Entry 5K07 (X-ray diffraction, 2.00 A resolution); this record covers chains A and C of the 3 polymer chains in the assembly.

# Chain A
Molecule: Chromatin protein Cren7
Organism: Sulfolobus solfataricus P2
UniProt: Q97ZE3 (CREN7_SULSO); residues 1-60 here = UniProt positions 1-60
Amino-acid sequence (60 residues; row label = number of the first residue in the row):
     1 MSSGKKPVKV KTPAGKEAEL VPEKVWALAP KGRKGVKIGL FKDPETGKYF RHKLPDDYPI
Not modelled in the structure: 1-3
Curated features (UniProtKB/Swiss-Prot):
  - modified residue: Lys-16 (N6-methyllysine)
From the paper describing this entry:
  - binding site for the 8-nt DNA strand: Leu-28, Ala-29, Pro-30, Lys-31

# Chain C
Molecule: 8-nt DNA strand
Sequence (8 nucleotides; numbered 109 to 116; the number before each row is that of its first residue):
   109 GTAATTGC

# Interface between chain A and chain C
Pairs across the interface - 11 pairs, chain A then chain C:
  Pro-30(A) with DG115(C), base contact
  Val-36(A) with DT114(C), phosphate contact; DG115(C), sugar contact
  Ile-38(A) with DT113(C), base contact
  Arg-51(A) with DA112(C), base contact; DT113(C), sugar contact
  His-52(A) with DT113(C), phosphate contact; DT114(C), salt bridge to the phosphate
  Lys-53(A) with DT113(C), phosphate contact; DT114(C), hydrogen bond to the phosphate; DG115(C), salt bridge to the phosphate
Interface residues without a listed pair, chain A (8 interface residues in all): Leu-28, Arg-33
Interface residues without a listed pair, chain C (5 interface residues in all): DC116

# In short
8 residues of chain A face 5 of chain C across their interface; the contacts include 1 hydrogen bond and 2
salt bridges. Polar pairs include Lys-53(A)/DT114(C), His-52(A)/DT114(C) and Lys-53(A)/DG115(C). From the
paper: a binding site for the 8-nt DNA strand at Leu-28(A), Ala-29(A) and Pro-30(A) among others.
Chain A is Chromatin protein Cren7 (Sulfolobus solfataricus P2) and chain C is an 8-nt DNA strand; the
structure, Crystal structure of CREN7-DSDNA (GTAATTGC) complex, was determined by X-ray diffraction, deposited
together with 5K17.
